PDB entry 5XKH | X-ray diffraction, 2.25 A resolution | chains B and C of the 6 polymer chains in the assembly

== Chain B ==
Molecule: Tubulin beta chain
Organism: Sus scrofa
Reference sequence: F2Z5B2 (F2Z5B2_PIG); residues 1-445 here = UniProt positions 1-445
Sequence (445 residues; row label = number of the first residue in the row):
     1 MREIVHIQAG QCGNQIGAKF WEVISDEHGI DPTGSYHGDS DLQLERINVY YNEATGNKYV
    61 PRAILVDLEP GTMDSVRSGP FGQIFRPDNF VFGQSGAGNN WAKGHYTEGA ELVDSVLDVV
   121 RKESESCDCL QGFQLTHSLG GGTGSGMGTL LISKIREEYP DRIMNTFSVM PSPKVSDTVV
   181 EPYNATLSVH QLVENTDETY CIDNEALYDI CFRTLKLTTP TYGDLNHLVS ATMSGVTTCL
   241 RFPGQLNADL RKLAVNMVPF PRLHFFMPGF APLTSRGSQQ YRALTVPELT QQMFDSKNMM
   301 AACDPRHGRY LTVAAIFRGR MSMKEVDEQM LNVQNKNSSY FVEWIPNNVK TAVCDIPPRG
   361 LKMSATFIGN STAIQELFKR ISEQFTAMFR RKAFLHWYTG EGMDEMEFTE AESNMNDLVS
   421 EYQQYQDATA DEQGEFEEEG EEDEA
Disordered / not traced: 429-445
Sequence notes: conflict Gly440 (Glu in F2Z5B2), Glu441 (Gly in F2Z5B2)
Ion coordination: Mg2+: Gln11 (together with GDP)
Residues lining bound ligands:
  - 89C (4-[(4-methoxy-3-oxidanyl-phenyl)-methyl-amino]chromen-2-one): Cys239, Leu240, Leu246, Ala248, Lys252, Leu253, Asn256, Met257, Thr312, Val313, Ala314, Ala315, Ile316, Asn347, Asn348, Val349, Lys350, Thr351, Ala352
  - GDP (guanosine-5'-diphosphate): Gly10, Gln11, Cys12, Gln15, Ile16, Asp67, Asn99, Ser138, Gly140, Gly141, Gly142, Thr143, Gly144, Ser145, Val169, Pro171, Val175, Asp177, Glu181, Asn204, Leu207, Tyr222, Leu225, Asn226

== Chain C ==
Molecule: Tubulin alpha-1B chain
Organism: Sus scrofa
Reference sequence: Q2XVP4 (TBA1B_PIG); numbering as in UniProt (aligned over 1-451)
Sequence (451 residues; row label = number of the first residue in the row):
     1 MRECISIHVG QAGVQIGNAC WELYCLEHGI QPDGQMPSDK TIGGGDDSFN TFFSETGAGK
    61 HVPRAVFVDL EPTVIDEVRT GTYRQLFHPE QLITGKEDAA NNYARGHYTI GKEIIDLVLD
   121 RIRKLADQCT GLQGFLVFHS FGGGTGSGFT SLLMERLSVD YGKKSKLEFS IYPAPQVSTA
   181 VVEPYNSILT THTTLEHSDC AFMVDNEAIY DICRRNLDIE RPTYTNLNRL ISQIVSSITA
   241 SLRFDGALNV DLTEFQTNLV PYPRIHFPLA TYAPVISAEK AYHEQLSVAE ITNACFEPAN
   301 QMVKCDPRHG KYMACCLLYR GDVVPKDVNA AIATIKTKRS IQFVDWCPTG FKVGINYQPP
   361 TVVPGGDLAK VQRAVCMLSN TTAIAEAWAR LDHKFDLMYA KRAFVHWYVG EGMEEGEFSE
   421 AREDMAALEK DYEEVGVDSV EGEGEEEGEE Y
Disordered / not traced: 441-451
Ion coordination: Ca2+: Asp39, Thr41, Gly44, Glu55
Residues lining bound ligands:
  - 89C (4-[(4-methoxy-3-oxidanyl-phenyl)-methyl-amino]chromen-2-one): Thr179, Ala180, Val181
  - GTP (guanosine-5'-triphosphate): Gly10, Gln11, Ala12, Gln15, Ile16, Asp69, Asp98, Ala99, Ala100, Asn101, Asn102, Ser140, Gly142, Gly143, Gly144, Thr145, Gly146, Ile171, Pro173, Val177, Ser178, Thr179, Glu183, Asn206, Tyr224, Leu227, Asn228, Ile231
Swiss-Prot annotation at these positions:
  - motif: Met1 to Cys4 (MREC motif)
  - active site: Glu254
  - binding site (GTP): Gly10, Gln11, Ala12, Gln15, Glu71, Ala99, Ser140, Gly143, Gly144, Thr145, Gly146, Thr179, Glu183, Asn206, Tyr224, Asn228, Leu252
  - binding site (Mg(2+)): Glu71
  - site: Tyr451 (Involved in polymerization)
  - modified residue: Lys40 (N6,N6,N6-trimethyllysine), Ser48 (Phosphoserine), Ser232 (Phosphoserine), Tyr282 (3'-nitrotyrosine), Arg339 (Omega-N-methylarginine), Ser439 (Phosphoserine), Glu443 (5-glutamyl polyglutamate), Glu445 (5-glutamyl polyglutamate), Tyr451 (3'-nitrotyrosine)
  - cross-link (Glycyl lysine isopeptide (Lys-Gly)): Lys326 (interchain with G-Cter in ubiquitin), Lys370 (interchain with G-Cter in ubiquitin)

== Interface between chain B and chain C ==
Contacting residue pairs - 39 pairs, chain B then chain C:
  Gln94(B) with Met1(C)
  Ser95(B) with Arg2(C), hydrogen bond (backbone-side chain)
  Asn99(B) with Glu254(C)
  Asp177(B) with Glu254(C); Lys352(C), hydrogen bond (backbone-side chain)
  Thr178(B) with Glu254(C); Asn258(C)
  Val179(B) with Asn258(C), hydrogen bond (backbone-side chain); Pro348(C), hydrophobic
  Val180(B) with Thr257(C)
  Thr219(B) with Lys326(C); Asn329(C)
  Ala387(B) with Trp346(C)
  Met388(B) with Trp346(C)
  Arg390(B) with Asp345(C), salt bridge; Ser439(C), hydrogen bond
  Arg391(B) with Tyr262(C), hydrogen bond (backbone-side chain); Trp346(C); Glu434(C), hydrogen bond (side chain-backbone); Val435(C); Val437(C), hydrogen bond (side chain-backbone); Asp438(C); Ser439(C), hydrogen bond
  Lys392(B) with Tyr262(C)
  Ala393(B) with Pro261(C); Tyr262(C); Trp346(C), hydrophobic
  Phe394(B) with Thr257(C); Asn258(C); Val260(C); Pro261(C), hydrogen bond (backbone-backbone); Trp346(C), hydrophobic
  His396(B) with Val260(C), hydrogen bond (side chain-backbone); Pro261(C); Tyr262(C); Pro263(C)
  Trp397(B) with Gln256(C); Thr257(C), hydrogen bond (side chain-backbone); Val260(C), hydrogen bond (side chain-backbone)
Interface residues without a listed pair, chain B (19 interface residues in all): Gly98, Leu395

== Summary ==
19 residues of chain B and 21 residues of chain C are in contact; the contacts include 12 hydrogen bonds and 1
salt bridge. Polar contacts include Arg390(B)-Asp345(C), Ser95(B)-Arg2(C) and Asp177(B)-Lys352(C). Bound to
chain B: GDP and compound 89C.
Chain B is Tubulin beta chain and chain C is Tubulin alpha-1B chain, both from Sus scrofa; the structure,
Crystal structure of T2R-TTL-CF1 complex, was determined by X-ray diffraction.
